8G8Z - chains K and J of the 8 polymer chains in the assembly; structure by electron microscopy, 4.30 A resolution (low resolution: residue-level contacts below are approximate; hydrogen-bond / salt-bridge calls are withheld).

Chain K:
Name: DNA-directed RNA polymerase subunit omega
Source organism: Escherichia coli
Notes: EC 2.7.7.6
Reference sequence: A0A1X3IVJ5 (A0A1X3IVJ5_ECOLX); numbering as in UniProt (aligned over 1-80)
Chain sequence (80 residues; each row starts with the number of its first residue):
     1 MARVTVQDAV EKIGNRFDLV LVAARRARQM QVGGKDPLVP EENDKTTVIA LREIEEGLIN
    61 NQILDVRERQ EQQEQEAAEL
Not modelled in the structure: 1

Chain J:
Name: DNA-directed RNA polymerase subunit beta'
Source organism: Escherichia coli
Reference sequence: A0A369F490 (A0A369F490_ECOLX); residue numbers follow UniProt; this construct covers 16-1373
Chain sequence (1358 residues; each row starts with the number of its first residue):
    16 EFDAIKIALA SPDMIRSWSF GEVKKPETIN YRTFKPERDG LFCARIFGPV KDYECLCGKY
    76 KRLKHRGVIC EKCGVEVTQT KVRRERMGHI ELASPTAHIW FLKSLPSRIG LLLDMPLRDI
   136 ERVLYFESYV VIEGGMTNLE RQQILTEEQY LDALEEFGDE FDAKMGAEAI QALLKSMDLE
   196 QECEQLREEL NETNSETKRK KLTKRIKLLE AFVQSGNKPE WMILTVLPVL PPDLRPLVPL
   256 DGGRFATSDL NDLYRRVINR NNRLKRLLDL AAPDIIVRNE KRMLQEAVDA LLDNGRRGRA
   316 ITGSNKRPLK SLADMIKGKQ GRFRQNLLGK RVDYSGRSVI TVGPYLRLHQ CGLPKKMALE
   376 LFKPFIYGKL ELRGLATTIK AAKKMVEREE AVVWDILDEV IREHPVLLNR APTLHRLGIQ
   436 AFEPVLIEGK AIQLHPLVCA AYNADFDGDQ MAVHVPLTLE AQLEARALMM STNNILSPAN
   496 GEPIIVPSQD VVLGLYYMTR DCVNAKGEGM VLTGPKEAER LYRSGLASLH ARVKVRITEY
   556 EKDANGELVA KTSLKDTTVG RAILWMIVPK GLPYSIVNQA LGKKAISKML NTCYRILGLK
   616 PTVIFADQIM YTGFAYAARS GASVGIDDMV IPEKKHEIIS EAEAEVAEIQ EQFQSGLVTA
   676 GERYNKVIDI WAAANDRVSK AMMDNLQTET VINRDGQEEK QVSFNSIYMM ADSGARGSAA
   736 QIRQLAGMRG LMAKPDGSII ETPITANFRE GLNVLQYFIS THGARKGLAD TALKTANSGY
   796 LTRRLVDVAQ DLVVTEDDCG THEGIMMTPV IEGGDVKEPL RDRVLGRVTA EDVLKPGTAD
   856 ILVPRNTLLH EQWCDLLEEN SVDAVKVRSV VSCDTDFGVC AHCYGRDLAR GHIINKGEAI
   916 GVIAAQSIGE PGTQLTMRTF HIGGAASRAA AESSIQVKNK GSIKLSNVKS VVNSSGKLVI
   976 TSRNTELKLI DEFGRTKESY KVPYGAVLAK GDGEQVAGGE TVANWDPHTM PVITEVSGFV
  1036 RFTDMIDGQT ITRQTDELTG LSSLVVLDSA ERTAGGKDLR PALKIVDAQG NDVLIPGTDM
  1096 PAQYFLPGKA IVQLEDGVQI SSGDTLARIP QESGGTKDIT GGLPRVADLF EARRPKEPAI
  1156 LAEISGIVSF GKETKGKRRL VITPVDGSDP YEEMIPKWRQ LNVFEGERVE RGDVISDGPE
  1216 APHDILRLRG VHAVTRYIVN EVQDVYRLQG VKINDKHIEV IVRQMLRKAT IVNAGSSDFL
  1276 EGEQVEYSRV KIANRELEAN GKVGATYSRD LLGITKASLA TESFISAASF QETTRVLTEA
  1336 AVAGKRDELR GLKENVIVGR LIPAGTGYAY HQDRMRRR
Not modelled in the structure: 934-947, 1127-1133
Ion coordination: Mg2+: Asp460, Asp462, Asp464 (shared with 1 residue of chain R)

Chain K / chain J interface:
Pairs across the interface (37; chain K residue first):
  Ala2(K) - Glu418(J)
  Arg3(K) - Arg481(J)
  Arg3(K) - Lys615(J)
  Val4(K) - His364(J)
  Val4(K) - Met485(J)
  Val4(K) - Thr487(J)
  Thr5(K) - Lys615(J)
  Val6(K) - Arg481(J)
  Gln7(K) - Arg905(J)
  Glu11(K) - Arg905(J)
  Gly14(K) - Asn910(J)
  Asn15(K) - Asn910(J)
  Asn15(K) - Lys911(J)
  Arg16(K) - Ala482(J)
  Phe17(K) - Leu483(J)
  Phe17(K) - Glu913(J)
  Val20(K) - Glu479(J)
  Val20(K) - Ala482(J)
  Val20(K) - Leu483(J)
  Leu21(K) - Thr1361(J)
  Leu21(K) - Ala1364(J)
  Ala23(K) - Leu478(J)
  Ala24(K) - Glu475(J)
  Ala24(K) - Leu478(J)
  Ala27(K) - Leu474(J)
  Arg28(K) - Leu474(J)
  Arg28(K) - Glu475(J)
  Gln31(K) - Leu474(J)
  Asn43(K) - Arg417(J)
  Asp44(K) - Arg417(J)
  Asp44(K) - Glu418(J)
  Lys45(K) - Glu414(J)
  Thr47(K) - Leu478(J)
  Val48(K) - Glu418(J)
  Val48(K) - Arg481(J)
  Leu51(K) - Leu478(J)
  Leu51(K) - Arg481(J)
Interface residues without a listed pair, chain K (26 interface residues in all): Val10, Leu19
Interface residues without a listed pair, chain J (26 interface residues in all): Val415, Gln477, Asn488, Leu614, Gly912, Gly1360

Overview:
Chain K and chain J each contribute 26 residues to their interface. Asp460(J), Asp462(J) and Asp464(J)
coordinate Mg2+.
Chain K is DNA-directed RNA polymerase subunit omega and chain J is DNA-directed RNA polymerase subunit beta',
both from Escherichia coli; the structure, Cryo-EM structure of 3DVA component 1 of Escherichia coli que-PEC
(paused elongation complex) RNA Polymerase plus ..., was determined by electron microscopy together with 8F3C,
8G00, 8G1S, 8G2W, 8G4W and 8G7E from the same study.
